2KHS - chains A and B; structure by solution NMR.

# Chain A
Protein: Thermonuclease
Organism: Staphylococcus aureus
Notes: EC 3.1.31.1
Reference sequence: P00644 (NUC_STAAU); residues 1-121 here correspond to UniProt positions 83-203 (UniProt number = residue number + 82)
Chain sequence (121 residues; each row starts with the number of its first residue):
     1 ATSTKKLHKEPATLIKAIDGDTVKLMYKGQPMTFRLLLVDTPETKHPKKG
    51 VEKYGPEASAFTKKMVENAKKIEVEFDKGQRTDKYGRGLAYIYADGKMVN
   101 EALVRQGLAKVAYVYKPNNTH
Swiss-Prot annotation at these positions:
  - active site: Arg35, Glu43, Arg87
  - binding site (Ca(2+)): Asp21, Asp40, Thr41

# Chain B
Protein: Nuclease
Organism: Staphylococcus aureus
Reference sequence: Q1WCB7 (Q1WCB7_STAAU); residues 124-156 here correspond to UniProt positions 190-222 (UniProt number = residue number + 66)
Chain sequence (35 residues; row label = number of the first residue in the row):
   122 GSVAYVYKPNNTHEQLLRKSEAQAKKEKLNIWSED
Sequence notes: expression tag (122-123)

# Chain A / chain B interface
Contacting residue pairs - 66 pairs, chain A then chain B:
  Leu7(A) - Thr133(B)
  Leu7(A) - His134(B)
  Leu38(A) - Thr133(B)
  Leu38(A) - His134(B)
  Leu38(A) - Glu135(B)
  Leu38(A) - Leu138(B)
  Lys49(A) - Glu155(B)
  Glu52(A) - Ile152(B)
  Glu52(A) - Glu155(B)
  Tyr54(A) - Asn151(B)
  Tyr54(A) - Ile152(B)
  Glu75(A) - His134(B)
  Asp77(A) - Asn131(B)
  Asp77(A) - Thr133(B)
  Asp77(A) - His134(B)
  Lys78(A) - Lys129(B)
  Lys78(A) - Thr133(B)
  Gly79(A) - Lys129(B)
  Gly79(A) - Asn131(B)
  Gln80(A) - Lys129(B)
  Tyr91(A) - Asn131(B)
  Tyr91(A) - Thr133(B)
  Tyr91(A) - His134(B)
  Tyr93(A) - His134(B)
  Met98(A) - Leu138(B)
  Asn100(A) - Leu138(B)
  Glu101(A) - Leu138(B)
  Glu101(A) - Ser141(B)
  Val104(A) - Leu138(B)
  Val104(A) - Ser141(B)
  Val104(A) - Ala145(B)
  Val104(A) - Trp153(B)
  Arg105(A) - Ser141(B)
  Arg105(A) - Ala145(B)
  Arg105(A) - Leu150(B)
  Gln106(A) - Leu150(B)
  Gln106(A) - Asn151(B)
  Gly107(A) - Ala145(B)
  Gly107(A) - Leu150(B)
  Gly107(A) - Asn151(B)
  Gly107(A) - Ile152(B)
  Gly107(A) - Trp153(B)
  Leu108(A) - Asn151(B)
  Leu108(A) - Ile152(B)
  Ala109(A) - Ile152(B)
  Ala109(A) - Trp153(B)
  Lys110(A) - Ile152(B)
  Lys110(A) - Trp153(B)
  Lys110(A) - Glu155(B)
  Val111(A) - Leu138(B)
  Val111(A) - Arg139(B)
  Val111(A) - Glu142(B)
  Tyr113(A) - Ser123(B)
  Tyr113(A) - Arg139(B)
  Val114(A) - Val127(B)
  Val114(A) - Asn131(B)
  Tyr115(A) - Gly122(B)
  Tyr115(A) - Ala125(B)
  Tyr115(A) - Tyr126(B)
  Tyr115(A) - Val127(B)
  Tyr115(A) - Lys129(B)
  Lys116(A) - Pro130(B)
  Lys116(A) - Asn131(B)
  Lys116(A) - Glu135(B)
  Pro117(A) - Val127(B)
  Thr120(A) - Tyr128(B)
Other interface residues (no listed pair), chain A (32 interface residues in all): Ser3, Val39, Lys53
Other interface residues (no listed pair), chain B (23 interface residues in all): Leu137

# Summary
32 residues of chain A and 23 residues of chain B are in contact. From UniProt: 3 active-site residues and 3
Ca2+-binding residues on chain A.
Here chain A is Thermonuclease and chain B is Nuclease, both from Staphylococcus aureus. Entry 2KHS (Solution
structure of SNase121:SNase(111-143) complex) was determined by solution NMR.
